Entry 1C8D (X-ray diffraction, 3.00 A resolution); this record covers chain A.

== Chain A ==
Protein: Canine parvovirus capsid
Source organism: Canine parvovirus
UniProtKB: P30129 (COAT_PAVC2); residue numbers follow UniProt; this construct covers 1-584
Chain sequence (584 residues; row label = number of the first residue in the row):
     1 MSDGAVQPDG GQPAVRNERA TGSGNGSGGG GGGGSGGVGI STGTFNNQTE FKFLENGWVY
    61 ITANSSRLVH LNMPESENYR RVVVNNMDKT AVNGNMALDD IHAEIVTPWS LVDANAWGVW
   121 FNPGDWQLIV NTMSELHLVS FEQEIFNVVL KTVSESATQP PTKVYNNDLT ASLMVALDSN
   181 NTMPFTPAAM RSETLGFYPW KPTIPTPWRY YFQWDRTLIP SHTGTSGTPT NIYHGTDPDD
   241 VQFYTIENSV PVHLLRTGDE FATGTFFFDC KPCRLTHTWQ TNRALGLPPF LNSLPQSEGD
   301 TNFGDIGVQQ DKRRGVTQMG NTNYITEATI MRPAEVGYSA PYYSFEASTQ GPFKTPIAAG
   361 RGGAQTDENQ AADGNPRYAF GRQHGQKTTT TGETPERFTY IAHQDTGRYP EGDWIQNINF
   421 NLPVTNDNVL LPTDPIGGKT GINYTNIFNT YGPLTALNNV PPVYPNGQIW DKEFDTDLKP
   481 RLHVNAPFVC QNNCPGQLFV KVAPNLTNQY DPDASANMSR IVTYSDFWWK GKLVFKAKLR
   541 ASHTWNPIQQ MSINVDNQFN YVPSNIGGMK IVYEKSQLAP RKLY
Unresolved in the structure: 1-36
Cystine bridges: Cys490-Cys494
Bound ions: Ca2+: Arg361, His403, Asp405

== In short ==
Arg361, His403 and Asp405 coordinate Ca2+.
Chain A is Canine parvovirus capsid (Canine parvovirus); the structure, Canine panleukopenia virus empty
capsid structure, was determined by X-ray diffraction (same publication as 1C8E, 1C8F, 1C8G and 1C8H).
